Entry 6R0X (X-ray diffraction, 3.13 A resolution); this record covers chains D and F of the 6 polymer chains in the assembly.

# Chain D
Molecule: antibody fab fragment light chain
Source organism: Homo sapiens
Notes: antibody fragment or engineered binder
Sequence (234 residues; numbered 1 to 234; the number before each row is that of its first residue):
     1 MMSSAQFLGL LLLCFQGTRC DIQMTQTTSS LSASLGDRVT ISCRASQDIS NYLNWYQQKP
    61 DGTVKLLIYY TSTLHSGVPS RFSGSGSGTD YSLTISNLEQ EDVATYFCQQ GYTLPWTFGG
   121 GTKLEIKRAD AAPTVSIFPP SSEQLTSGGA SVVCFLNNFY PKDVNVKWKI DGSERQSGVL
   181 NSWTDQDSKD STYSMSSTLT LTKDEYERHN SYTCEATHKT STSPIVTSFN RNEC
Unresolved in the structure: 1-20, 220-222
Cystine bridges: Cys43-Cys108, Cys154-Cys214

# Chain F
Molecule: Megakaryocyte and platelet inhibitory receptor G6b
Source organism: Homo sapiens
UniProt: O95866 (G6B_HUMAN); numbering as in UniProt (aligned over 18-133)
Sequence (116 residues; each row starts with the number of its first residue):
    18 NPGASLDGRP GDRVDLSCGG VSHPIRWVWA PSFPACKGLS KGRRPILWAA AAGAPTVPPL
    78 QPFVGRLRSL DSGIRRLELL LSAGDSGTFF CKGRHEDESR TVLHVLGDRT YCKAPG
Unresolved in the structure: 18, 39-42, 84-90, 128-133
Cystine bridges: Cys35-Cys108
Covalent attachments: glycan linked to Thr73
Sequence notes: engineered mutation Asp32 (Asn in O95866), Ala67 (Ser in O95866), Ala68 (Ser in O95866), Ala69 (Ser in O95866), Ala71 (Thr in O95866)
What the authors report for this chain:
  - contacts within the chain: Arg61-Pro62
  - post-translational modification sites: Thr73
  - conformationally variable residues (loop rearrangement): Ala66 to Val81
  - self-association interface (contacts with another copy of this molecule); pairs are residue here / residue on that copy: Trp65-Pro62, Pro62, Trp65
  - binding site for n,O6-disulfo-glucosamine: Lys58, Arg60, Lys109, His112
  - mutagenesis - K54D/K58D/R60E/R61E: decreased binding to heparin

# Chain D / chain F interface
Contacting residue pairs (15):
  Gln47(D) with Pro19(F); Gly20(F)
  Tyr52(D) with Leu23(F); Val31(F); Asp32(F)
  Gly111(D) with Ser22(F)
  Tyr112(D) with Gly20(F); Ala21(F), hydrophobic; Ser22(F), hydrogen bond (backbone-backbone); Leu23(F)
  Thr113(D) with Gly20(F), hydrogen bond (side chain-backbone); Ser22(F)
  Leu114(D) with Ser22(F); Asp24(F)
  Trp116(D) with Asp24(F)
Also at the interface, not in a pair above, chain D (8 interface residues in all): Tyr70

# Overview
The chain D/chain F interface involves 8 residues from each chain; the contacts include 2 hydrogen bonds.
Polar pairs include Thr113(D)-Gly20(F) and Tyr112(D)-Ser22(F). The paper reports a binding site for
n,O6-disulfo-glucosamine at Lys58(F), Arg60(F) and Lys109(F) among others; K54D/K58D/R60E/R61E of chain F
reduce binding to heparin.
Chain D is antibody fab fragment light chain and chain F is Megakaryocyte and platelet inhibitory receptor
G6b, both from Homo sapiens; the structure, The extracellular domain of G6b-B in complex with Fab fragment and
DP12 heparin oligosaccharide, was determined by X-ray diffraction.
